PDB entry 8TEW | electron microscopy, 3.02 A resolution | chains 1 and K of the 27 polymer chains in the assembly

== Chain 1 (and K) ==
Protein: Major capsid protein
Source organism: Human herpesvirus 5 strain AD169
Notes: chain K of this document is another copy of the same molecule, construct and numbering; everything in this record applies to it too
UniProt: P16729 (MCP_HCMVA); residue numbers follow UniProt; this construct covers 1-1370
Chain sequence (1370 residues; row label = number of the first residue in the row):
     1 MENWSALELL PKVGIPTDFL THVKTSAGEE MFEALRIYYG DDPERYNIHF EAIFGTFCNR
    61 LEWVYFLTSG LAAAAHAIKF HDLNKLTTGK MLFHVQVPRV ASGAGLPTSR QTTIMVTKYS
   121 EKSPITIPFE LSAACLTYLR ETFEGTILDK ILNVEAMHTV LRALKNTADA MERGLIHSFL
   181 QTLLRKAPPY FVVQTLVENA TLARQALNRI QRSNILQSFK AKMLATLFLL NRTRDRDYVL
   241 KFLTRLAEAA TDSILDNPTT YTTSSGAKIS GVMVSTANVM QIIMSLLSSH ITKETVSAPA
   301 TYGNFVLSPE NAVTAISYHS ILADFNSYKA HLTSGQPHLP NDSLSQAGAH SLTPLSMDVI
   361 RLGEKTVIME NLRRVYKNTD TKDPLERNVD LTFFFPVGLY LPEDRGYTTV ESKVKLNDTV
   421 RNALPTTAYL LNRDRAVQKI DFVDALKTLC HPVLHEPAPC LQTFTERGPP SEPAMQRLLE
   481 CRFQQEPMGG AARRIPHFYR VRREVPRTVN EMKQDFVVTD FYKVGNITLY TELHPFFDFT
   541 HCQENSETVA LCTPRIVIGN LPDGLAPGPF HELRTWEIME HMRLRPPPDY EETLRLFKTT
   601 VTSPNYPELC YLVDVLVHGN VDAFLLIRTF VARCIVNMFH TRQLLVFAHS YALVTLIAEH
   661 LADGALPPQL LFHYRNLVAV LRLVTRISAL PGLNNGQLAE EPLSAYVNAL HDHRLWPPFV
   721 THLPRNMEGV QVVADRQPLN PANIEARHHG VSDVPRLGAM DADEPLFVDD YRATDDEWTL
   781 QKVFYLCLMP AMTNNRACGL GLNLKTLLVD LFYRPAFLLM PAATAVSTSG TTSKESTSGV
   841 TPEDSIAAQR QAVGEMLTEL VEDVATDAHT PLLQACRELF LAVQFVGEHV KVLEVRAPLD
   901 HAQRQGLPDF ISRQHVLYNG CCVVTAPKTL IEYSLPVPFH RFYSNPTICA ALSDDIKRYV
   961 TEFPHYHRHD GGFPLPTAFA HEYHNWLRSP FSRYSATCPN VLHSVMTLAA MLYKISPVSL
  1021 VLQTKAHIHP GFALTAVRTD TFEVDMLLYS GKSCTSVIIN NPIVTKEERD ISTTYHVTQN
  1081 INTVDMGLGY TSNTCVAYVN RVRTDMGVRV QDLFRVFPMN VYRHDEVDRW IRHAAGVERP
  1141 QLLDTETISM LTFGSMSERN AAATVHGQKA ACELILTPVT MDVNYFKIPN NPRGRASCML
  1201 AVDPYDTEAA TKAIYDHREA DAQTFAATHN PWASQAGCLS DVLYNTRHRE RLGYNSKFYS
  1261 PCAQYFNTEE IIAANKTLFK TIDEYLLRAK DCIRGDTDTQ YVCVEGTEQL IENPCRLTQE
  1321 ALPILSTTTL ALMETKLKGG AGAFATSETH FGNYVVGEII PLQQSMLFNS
Unresolved in the structure: 404-418, 823-844, 1141-1167 (chain K: 823-841)

== Chain 1 / chain K interface ==
Contacting residue pairs (39; chain 1 residue first):
  H76(1) - I48(K)
  D82(1) - Y138(K)
  L86(1) - F50(K)  hydrophobic
  L255(1) - I48(K)  hydrophobic
  N257(1) - P43(K)
  N257(1) - E44(K)  hydrogen bond (side chain-backbone)
  P258(1) - P43(K)
  T259(1) - E44(K)
  F305(1) - F50(K)  hydrophobic
  F305(1) - L148(K)  hydrophobic
  V306(1) - N47(K)
  V306(1) - I48(K)
  V306(1) - H49(K)
  V306(1) - F50(K)  hydrogen bond (backbone-backbone)
  L307(1) - F50(K)
  S308(1) - Y38(K)
  S308(1) - H49(K)
  S308(1) - F50(K)  hydrogen bond (backbone-backbone)
  P309(1) - L35(K)  hydrophobic
  P309(1) - Y38(K)
  E310(1) - Y38(K)  hydrogen bond
  N311(1) - F50(K)
  N311(1) - F54(K)
  T314(1) - F54(K)
  Y318(1) - F54(K)
  Y318(1) - T56(K)
  L322(1) - T56(K)
  Q336(1) - G28(K)
  P337(1) - S26(K)
  P337(1) - A27(K)
  L339(1) - M31(K)  hydrophobic
  P340(1) - I147(K)
  N341(1) - E30(K)
  D342(1) - T146(K)
  D342(1) - I147(K)  hydrogen bond (side chain-backbone)
  H350(1) - R45(K)
  H350(1) - Y46(K)
  H350(1) - N47(K)  hydrogen bond
  I1058(1) - F50(K)  hydrophobic
Interface residues without a listed pair, chain 1 (35 interface residues in all): I78, F80, H81, K85, M91, N304, A315, S343, S1056, M1086
Interface residues without a listed pair, chain K (26 interface residues in all): A34, E51, A52, D149, L152

== Summary ==
Chain 1 and chain K form an interface of 35 and 26 residues respectively; the contacts include 6 hydrogen
bonds. Among the polar pairs are N257(1)-E44(K), E310(1)-Y38(K) and D342(1)-I147(K).
Both chains are Major capsid protein (Human herpesvirus 5 strain AD169). Entry 8TEW (Human cytomegalovirus
penton vertex, CVSC-bound configuration) was determined by electron microscopy (same publication as 8TEP,
8TES, 8TET and 8TEU).
